PDB entry 5KA5 | X-ray diffraction, 1.80 A resolution | chain A

Chain A:
Protein: Transmembrane glycoprotein gp41
Organism: Human immunodeficiency virus type 1
Notes: fragment: and 625-661 linked via GGRGG
Reference sequence: P04578 (ENV_HV1H2); the construct has insertions or renumbered stretches relative to UniProt, so the offset changes along the chain: 543-579 = UniProt 543-579; 617-619 = UniProt 580-582; 625-661 = UniProt 625-661
Chain sequence (91 residues; numbered 542 to 669; 37 numbers in that range are skipped by the numbering (no residue carries them; nothing is unmodelled there); the number before each row is that of its first residue):
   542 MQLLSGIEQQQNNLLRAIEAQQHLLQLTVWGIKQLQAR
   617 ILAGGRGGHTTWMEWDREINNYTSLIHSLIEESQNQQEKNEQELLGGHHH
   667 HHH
Disordered / not traced: 617-622, 664-669
Sequence notes: initiating methionine (542); engineered mutation Glu-549 (Val in P04578); linker (620-624); expression tag (662-669)
Swiss-Prot annotation at these positions:
  - region: Lys-574 to Arg-579, Ile-617 to Ala-619 (Immunosuppression)
  - glycosylation: Asn-637 (N-linked (GlcNAc...) asparagine)
From the paper describing this entry:
  - mutagenesis - V549E, Q552R (5000-fold): decreased binding to C-peptide (citing earlier work)
  - mutagenesis - L555M: unchanged binding to C37
  - mutagenesis - N656D: unchanged expression
  - mutagenesis - L544S: decreased binding to T20
  - mutagenesis - L544S: unchanged binding to di-C37
  - mutagenesis - N656D (more than 100-fold): decreased binding to 5HLAVA
  - mutagenesis - N656D: unchanged binding to 5HWT
  - mutagenesis - N656D: decreased binding to 5-Helix (citing earlier work)

In short:
The paper reports that V549E and Q552R reduce binding to C-peptide; L544S reduces binding to T20; 5
substitutions were tested in all.
Chain A is Transmembrane glycoprotein gp41 (Human immunodeficiency virus type 1); the structure, HIV-1 gp41
variant V549E resistance mutation, was determined by X-ray diffraction (same publication as 5KA6).
